PDB entry 8IEJ | electron microscopy, 3.12 A resolution | chains G and J of the 13 polymer chains in the assembly

Chain G:
Protein: Histone H2A type 1-B/E
Source organism: Homo sapiens
UniProtKB: P04908 (H2A1B_HUMAN); residues 10-118 here correspond to UniProt positions 11-119 (UniProt number = residue number + 1)
Chain sequence (109 residues; row label = number of the first residue in the row):
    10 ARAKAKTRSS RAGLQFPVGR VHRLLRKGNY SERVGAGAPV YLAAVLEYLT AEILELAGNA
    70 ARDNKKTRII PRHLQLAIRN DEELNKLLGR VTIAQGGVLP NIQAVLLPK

Chain J:
Molecule: 147-nt DNA strand
Source organism: Homo sapiens
Sequence (147 nucleotides; numbered -73 to 73; the number before each row is that of its first residue; numbers below 1 keep their minus sign (DC-73 is residue -73)):
   -73 CTGGAGAATC CCGGTGCCGA GGCCGCTCAA TTGGTCGTAG ACAGCTCTAG CACCGCTTAA
   -13 ACGCACGTAC GCGCTGTCCC CCGCGTTTTA ACCGCCAAGG GGATTACTCC CTAGTCTCCA
    47 GGCACGTGTC AGATATATAC ATCCTGT

How chain G and chain J interact:
Residue-residue contacts (14; chain G residue first):
  Arg11(G) with DT-43(J), base contact; DT-42(J), hydrogen bond to the base; DG-41(J), sugar contact
  Ala14(G) with DT-43(J), phosphate contact; DT-42(J), phosphate contact
  Lys15(G) with DT-43(J), phosphate contact; DT-42(J), hydrogen bond to the phosphate
  Thr16(G) with DT-43(J), phosphate contact
  Arg17(G) with DT-43(J), salt bridge to the phosphate
  Arg20(G) with DT-42(J), salt bridge to the phosphate
  Gly28(G) with DT-43(J), phosphate contact
  Arg29(G) with DA-44(J), phosphate contact
  Arg32(G) with DA-44(J), salt bridge to the phosphate
  Arg77(G) with DA-54(J), hydrogen bond to the sugar
Other interface residues (no listed pair), chain G (12 interface residues in all): Lys13, Arg42
Other interface residues (no listed pair), chain J (7 interface residues in all): DA-45, DA-35

Overview:
Chain G and chain J form an interface of 12 and 7 residues respectively, with 3 hydrogen bonds and 3 salt
bridges. Among the polar pairs are Arg11(G)-DT-42(J), Arg77(G)-DA-54(J) and Lys15(G)-DT-42(J).
Here chain G is Histone H2A type 1-B/E and chain J is a 147-nt DNA strand, both from Homo sapiens. Entry 8IEJ
(RNF20-RNF40/hRad6A-Ub/nucleosome complex) was determined by electron microscopy.
